5D6K - chain A; structure by X-ray diffraction, 2.40 A resolution.

# Chain A
Name: Di-or tripeptide:H+ symporter
Organism: Streptococcus thermophilus (strain ATCC BAA-250 / LMG 18311)
UniProt: Q5M4H8 (Q5M4H8_STRT2); numbering as in UniProt (aligned over 1-483)
Chain sequence (483 residues; each row starts with the number of its first residue):
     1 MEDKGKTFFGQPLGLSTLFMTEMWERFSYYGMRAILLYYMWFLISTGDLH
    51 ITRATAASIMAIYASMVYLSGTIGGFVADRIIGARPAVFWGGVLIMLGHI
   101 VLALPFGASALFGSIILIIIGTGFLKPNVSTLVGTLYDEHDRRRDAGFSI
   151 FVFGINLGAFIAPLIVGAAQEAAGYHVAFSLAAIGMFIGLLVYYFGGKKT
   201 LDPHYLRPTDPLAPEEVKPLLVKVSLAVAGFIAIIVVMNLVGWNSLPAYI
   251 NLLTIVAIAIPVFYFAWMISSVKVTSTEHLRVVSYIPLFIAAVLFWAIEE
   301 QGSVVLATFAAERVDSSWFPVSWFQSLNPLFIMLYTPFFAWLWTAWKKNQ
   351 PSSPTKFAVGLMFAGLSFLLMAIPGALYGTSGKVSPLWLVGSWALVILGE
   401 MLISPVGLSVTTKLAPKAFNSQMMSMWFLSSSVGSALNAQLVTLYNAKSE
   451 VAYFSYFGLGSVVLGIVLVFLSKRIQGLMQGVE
Not modelled in the structure: 1-5, 271-278, 346-348, 406-419, 479-483
Ligand contacts:
  - 97M ((2R)-2,3-dihydroxypropyl (9Z)-hexadec-9-enoate), molecule 1: V77, I81, I82, F124, L212, A213, P214, V217, L220, L221, V224
  - 97M, molecule 2: R85, P86, F89, W90, F187, L190, L191, Y193, Y194, G197, K198, L206
  - 97M, molecule 3: M96, I100, A103, A173, H176, V177, S180, A183, I184, F187
  - 97M, molecule 4: I234, M238, W243, S245, A248, N251, L252, I255, V256, A259, F263
  - 97M, molecule 5: Y335, L370, Y378, V384, S385, L387, W388, G391, A394, L395
  - 97M, molecule 6: L366, L369, L370, A372, I373, A376, L395, V451, S455
  - 97M, molecule 7: L366, L369, V451, A452, S455, Y456, L459
  - 97M, molecule 8: V469, F470, S472, K473
  - 97N ((2S)-2,3-dihydroxypropyl (9Z)-hexadec-9-enoate): I373, A376, L377

# Summary
Chain A binds 8 copies of compound 97M and compound 97N.
Chain A is Di-or tripeptide:H+ symporter (Streptococcus thermophilus (strain ATCC BAA-250 / LMG 18311)); the
structure, PepT - CIM, was determined by X-ray diffraction, deposited together with 5IYU and 5D6I.
